Entry 5ZE1 (X-ray diffraction, 3.00 A resolution); this record covers chains A and M of the 6 polymer chains in the assembly.

== Chain A ==
Name: mouse RAG1
From: Mus musculus
Notes: EC 3.1.-.-, 2.3.2.27
UniProt: P15919 (RAG1_MOUSE); residues 384-1008 here = UniProt positions 384-1008
Sequence (627 residues; numbered 382 to 1008; the number before each row is that of its first residue):
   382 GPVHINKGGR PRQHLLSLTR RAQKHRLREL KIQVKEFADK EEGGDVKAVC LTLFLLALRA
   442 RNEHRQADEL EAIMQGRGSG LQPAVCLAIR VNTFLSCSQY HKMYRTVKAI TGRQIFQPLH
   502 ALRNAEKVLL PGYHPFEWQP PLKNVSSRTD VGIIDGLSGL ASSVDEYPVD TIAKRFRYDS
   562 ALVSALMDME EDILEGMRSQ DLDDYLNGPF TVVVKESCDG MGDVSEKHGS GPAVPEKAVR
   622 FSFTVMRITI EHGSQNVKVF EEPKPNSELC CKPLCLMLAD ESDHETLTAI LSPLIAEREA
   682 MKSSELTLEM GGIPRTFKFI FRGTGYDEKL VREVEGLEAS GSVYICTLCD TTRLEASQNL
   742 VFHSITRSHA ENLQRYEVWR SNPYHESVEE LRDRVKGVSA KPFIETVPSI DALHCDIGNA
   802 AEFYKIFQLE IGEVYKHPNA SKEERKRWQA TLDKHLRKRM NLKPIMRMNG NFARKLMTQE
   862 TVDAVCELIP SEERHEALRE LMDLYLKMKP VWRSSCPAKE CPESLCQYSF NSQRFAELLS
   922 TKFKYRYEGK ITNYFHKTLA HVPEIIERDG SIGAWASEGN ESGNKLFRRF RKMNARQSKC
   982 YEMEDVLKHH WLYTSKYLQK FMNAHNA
Not modelled in the structure: 382-390
Sequence notes: cloning artifact (382-383)
Bound ions: Mn2+ site 1: Asp600, Glu962 (shared with 2 residues of chain F); Mn2+ site 2: Asp600, Asp708 (shared with 1 residue of chain F; 1 residue of chain I); K+: Glu649, Ser963 (shared with 1 residue of chain L); Zn2+: Cys727, Cys730, His937, His942
UniProt features mapped onto this chain:
  - DNA-binding region: Gly389 to Gln456 (NBD)
  - binding site (a divalent metal cation): Asp600, Asp708, Glu962
  - site: Trp893 (Essential for DNA hairpin formation, participates in base-stacking interactions near the cleavage site)
  - mutagenesis: Arg391 (R391A: Defects in converting nicked products to hairpins; R391L: Impairs DNA-binding and hairpin formation while maintaining some nicking activity), Arg393 (R393A: Impairs DNA-binding and hairpin formation while maintaining some nicking activity), Arg401 (R401A: Allows robust hairpin activity), Arg402 (R402A: Defects in converting nicked products to hairpins), Lys405 (K405A: Reduced hairpin activity), His406 (H406A: Allows robust hairpin activity), Arg407 (R407A: Impairs DNA-binding and reduces hairpin formation without affecting nicking activity), Asn443 (N443A: Impairs DNA-binding; when associated with A-445), His445 (H445A: Impairs DNA-binding; when associated with A-443), Asp546 (D546A: Loss of DNA-binding), Asp560 (D560A: Loss of DNA-binding), Glu597 (E597Q: Impaired cleavage), 20 further mutagenesis entries in UniProt
Reported in the primary citation:
  - catalytic residues: Asp600, Asp708, Glu962 (citing earlier work)

== Chain M ==
Molecule: 39-nt DNA strand
Sequence (39 nucleotides; each row starts with the number of its first residue):
    17 CACAGTGATG CAAATCAAGT GTGAAGCCAG ACAAAAACC
Bound ions: K+: DC19 (shared with 2 residues of chain C)

== Interface between chain A and chain M ==
Contacting residue pairs (28; chain A residue first):
  Arg391(A) - DA52(M)  base contact
  Arg391(A) - DA53(M)  base contact
  Arg391(A) - DC54(M)  sugar contact
  Pro392(A) - DC54(M)  phosphate contact
  Arg401(A) - DC43(M)  salt bridge to the phosphate
  Lys405(A) - DC44(M)  salt bridge to the phosphate
  Lys412(A) - DA45(M)  phosphate contact
  Ser477(A) - DT22(M)  hydrogen bond to the phosphate
  Ser477(A) - DG23(M)  phosphate contact
  Cys478(A) - DG23(M)  hydrogen bond to the phosphate
  Ser479(A) - DG21(M)  sugar contact
  Ser479(A) - DT22(M)  base contact
  Ser479(A) - DG23(M)  hydrogen bond to the phosphate
  Gln480(A) - DG21(M)  hydrogen bond to the phosphate
  Gln480(A) - DT22(M)  hydrogen bond to the phosphate
  Lys483(A) - DG21(M)  salt bridge to the phosphate
  Arg504(A) - DA24(M)  salt bridge to the phosphate
  Arg504(A) - DT25(M)  base contact
  Met974(A) - DT22(M)  sugar contact
  Asn975(A) - DT22(M)  phosphate contact
  Asn975(A) - DG23(M)  sugar contact
  Ala976(A) - DT22(M)  sugar contact
  Ala976(A) - DG23(M)  sugar contact
  Arg977(A) - DG23(M)  base contact
  Arg977(A) - DA24(M)  sugar contact
  Gln978(A) - DT22(M)  hydrogen bond to the base
  Asp986(A) - DG23(M)  sugar contact
  Lys989(A) - DA24(M)  salt bridge to the phosphate
Also at the interface, not in a pair above, chain A (19 interface residues in all): Lys973
Also at the interface, not in a pair above, chain M (12 interface residues in all): DA51

== Overview ==
19 residues of chain A and 12 residues of chain M are in contact; the contacts include 6 hydrogen bonds and 5
salt bridges. Polar contacts include Gln978(A)-DT22(M), Ser477(A)-DT22(M) and Cys478(A)-DG23(M). From the
paper: catalytic residues Asp600(A), Asp708(A) and Glu962(A).
Here chain A is mouse RAG1 (Mus musculus) and chain M is a 39-nt DNA strand. Entry 5ZE1 (Hairpin Forming
Complex, RAG1/2-Nicked 12RSS/23RSS complex in 2mM Mn2+ for 10 min at 4'C) was determined by X-ray diffraction,
deposited together with 5ZDZ, 5ZE0, 5ZE2, 6CG0, 6CIJ, 6CIK, 6CIL and 6CIM.
